Entry 5YUS (X-ray diffraction, 1.94 A resolution); this record covers chains F and G of the 3 polymer chains in the assembly.

== Chain F ==
Molecule: DNA polymerase IV
Source organism: Escherichia coli K-12
Notes: EC 2.7.7.7
UniProtKB: Q47155 (DPO4_ECOLI); residue numbers follow UniProt; this construct covers 2-351
Amino-acid sequence (352 residues; each row starts with the number of its first residue; numbering starts at 0):
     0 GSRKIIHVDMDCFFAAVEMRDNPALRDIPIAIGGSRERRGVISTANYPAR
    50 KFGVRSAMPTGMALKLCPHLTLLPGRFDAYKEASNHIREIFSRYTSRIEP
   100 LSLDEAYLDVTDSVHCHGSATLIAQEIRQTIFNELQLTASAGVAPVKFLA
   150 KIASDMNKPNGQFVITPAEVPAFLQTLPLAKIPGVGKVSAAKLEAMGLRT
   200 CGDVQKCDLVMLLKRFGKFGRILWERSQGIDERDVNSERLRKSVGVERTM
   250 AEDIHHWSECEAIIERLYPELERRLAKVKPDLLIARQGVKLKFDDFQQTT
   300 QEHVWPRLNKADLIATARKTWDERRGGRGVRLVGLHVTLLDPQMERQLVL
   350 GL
Unresolved in the structure: 342-351
Construct notes: expression tag (0-1)
Bound ions: Mg2+ site 1: Asp8, Met9, Asp103 (together with dTTP); Mg2+ site 2: Asp103, Glu104 (together with dTTP) (shared with 1 residue of chain H)
Residues lining bound ligands: dTTP (TTP): Asp8, Met9, Asp10, Cys11, Phe12, Phe13, Ser42, Thr43, Arg49, Ser55, Ala56, Asp103, Glu104, Lys157
Curated features (UniProtKB/Swiss-Prot):
  - active site: Glu104
  - binding site (Mg(2+)): Asp8, Asp103
  - site: Phe13 (Substrate discrimination)
  - natural variant: Glu36 to Arg38 (sequence variant, change not given here; In strain: ECOR 45B1), Gln124 (Q124K: In strain: ECOR 35D), Asn132 (N132S: In strain: ECOR 34B1 and ECOR 37UG), Gln135 (Q135H: In strain: ECOR 70B1), Pro170 (P170S: In strain: ECOR 37UG), Ala171 (A171T: In strain: ECOR 45B1, ECOR 46D and 2 more), Leu176 (L176F: In strain: ECOR 37UG), Gly201 (G201S: In strain: ECOR 59B2), Met210 (M210I: In strain: ECOR 37UG, ECOR 45B1 and 4 more; M210T: In strain: ECOR 35D, ECOR 46D and 6 more), Arg225 (R225C: In strain: ECOR 59B2 and ECOR 60B2), Ala310 (A310S: In strain: ECOR 57B2, ECOR 59B2 and 2 more), Asp321 (D321N: In strain: ECOR 35D)
  - mutagenesis: Asp8 (D8A/H: Loss of function), Arg49 (R49A/F: Loss of function), Asp103 (D103A/N: Loss of function), Glu104 (E104A: Loss of function)
Reported in the primary citation:
  - mutagenesis - R49A: abolished catalytic activity

== Chain G ==
Molecule: DTN
Sequence (18 nucleotides; each row starts with the number of its first residue):
   837 TCTAGGGTCCTAGGACCC

== How chain F and chain G interact ==
Contacting residue pairs (40; chain F residue first):
  Arg35(F) - DC838(G)  phosphate contact
  Arg38(F) - DT839(G)  phosphate contact
  Arg38(F) - DA840(G)  sugar contact
  Val40(F) - DT839(G)  phosphate contact
  Val40(F) - DA840(G)  base contact
  Ser42(F) - DA840(G)  base contact
  Ala56(F) - DA840(G)  base contact
  Pro58(F) - DT837(G)  base contact
  Pro58(F) - DC838(G)  sugar contact
  Pro58(F) - DT839(G)  sugar contact
  Gly60(F) - DT837(G)  sugar contact
  Gly60(F) - DC838(G)  phosphate contact
  Met61(F) - DT837(G)  sugar contact
  Lys64(F) - DT837(G)  phosphate contact
  Lys217(F) - DT847(G)  phosphate contact
  Arg238(F) - DT844(G)  hydrogen bond to the phosphate
  Arg238(F) - DC845(G)  salt bridge to the phosphate
  Arg240(F) - DG843(G)  salt bridge to the phosphate
  Arg240(F) - DT844(G)  phosphate contact
  Lys241(F) - DT844(G)  hydrogen bond to the phosphate
  Lys241(F) - DC845(G)  salt bridge to the phosphate
  Ser242(F) - DG843(G)  sugar contact
  Ser242(F) - DT844(G)  hydrogen bond to the phosphate
  Val243(F) - DG843(G)  phosphate contact
  Gly244(F) - DG842(G)  phosphate contact
  Gly244(F) - DG843(G)  hydrogen bond to the phosphate
  Val245(F) - DG842(G)  phosphate contact
  Glu246(F) - DG841(G)  sugar contact
  Glu246(F) - DG842(G)  hydrogen bond to the phosphate
  Arg247(F) - DG841(G)  salt bridge to the phosphate
  Arg247(F) - DG842(G)  salt bridge to the phosphate
  Thr248(F) - DA840(G)  sugar contact
  Thr248(F) - DG841(G)  hydrogen bond to the phosphate
  Arg273(F) - DG842(G)  salt bridge to the phosphate
  Arg273(F) - DG843(G)  salt bridge to the phosphate
  Phe295(F) - DT839(G)  stacking on the base
  Phe295(F) - DA840(G)  phosphate contact
  Arg330(F) - DT839(G)  salt bridge to the phosphate
  Arg330(F) - DA840(G)  salt bridge to the phosphate
  Leu331(F) - DG841(G)  phosphate contact
Other interface residues (no listed pair), chain F (28 interface residues in all): Gly39, Ile41, Leu239, Lys291

== Summary ==
Chain F and chain G form an interface of 28 and 10 residues respectively; the contacts include 6 hydrogen
bonds, 9 salt bridges and 1 aromatic stacking contact. Among the polar pairs are Arg238(F)-DT844(G),
Lys241(F)-DT844(G) and Ser242(F)-DT844(G). Chain F binds dTTP. The paper reports that R49A of chain F
abolishes catalytic activity.
Here chain F is DNA polymerase IV (Escherichia coli K-12) and chain G is DTN. Entry 5YUS (DNA polymerase IV -
DNA ternary complex 2) was determined by X-ray diffraction together with 5YUR, 5YUT, 5YUU, 5YUV, 5YUW, 5YUX
and 10 further entries from the same study.
